Entry 9FAR (electron microscopy, 2.90 A resolution); this record covers chains H and L of the 3 polymer chains in the assembly.

[Chain H]
Molecule: Neuroligin-2
Organism: Homo sapiens
Reference sequence: Q8NFZ4 (NLGN2_HUMAN); numbering as in UniProt (aligned over 668-700)
Sequence (33 residues; each row starts with the number of its first residue):
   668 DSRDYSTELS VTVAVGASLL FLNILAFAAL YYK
Curated features (UniProtKB/Swiss-Prot):
  - region: Val678 to Tyr698 (Required for interaction with LHFPL4)

[Chain L]
Molecule: LHFPL tetraspan subfamily member 4 protein
Organism: Homo sapiens
Reference sequence: Q7Z7J7 (LHPL4_HUMAN); residue numbers follow UniProt; this construct covers 11-203
Sequence (193 residues; numbered 11 to 203; the number before each row is that of its first residue):
    11 YHEHYMRNSR AIGVLWAIFT ICFAIINVVV FIQPYWVGDS VSTPKPGYFG LFHYCVGSGL
    71 AGRELTCRGS FTDFSTIPSS AFKAAAFFVL LSMVLILGCI TCFSLFFFCN TATVYKICAW
   131 MQLLAALCLV LGCMIFPDGW DAETIRDMCG AKTGKYSLGD CSVRWAYILA IIGILNALIL
   191 SFLAFVLGNR QTD
Disulfide bonds: Cys65-Cys77, Cys109-Cys128, Cys159-Cys171
Small-molecule neighbours: phosphatidylglycerol (PGW; (1R)-2-{[(S)-{[(2S)-2,3-dihydroxypropyl]oxy}(hydroxy)phosphoryl]oxy}-1-[(hexadecanoyloxy)methyl]ethyl (9Z)-octadec-9-enoate): Arg20, Gly23, Val24, Ala27, Ile28, Ile31, Ile110, Phe113, Ser114, Phe116, Phe117, Phe118, Cys119, Thr121, Tyr125

[How chain H and chain L interact]
Contacting residue pairs (35; chain H residue first):
  Asp668(H) with Arg73(L), salt bridge
  Arg670(H) with Asp49(L), salt bridge; Ser50(L), hydrogen bond (side chain-backbone); Thr53(L); Pro56(L)
  Tyr672(H) with Asp49(L), hydrogen bond; Ser172(L); Arg174(L)
  Glu675(H) with Arg174(L), salt bridge; Trp175(L), hydrogen bond (side chain-backbone)
  Leu676(H) with Val173(L); Arg174(L); Trp175(L); Ile178(L)
  Thr679(H) with Trp175(L); Ile178(L); Leu179(L)
  Gly683(H) with Ile182(L)
  Leu686(H) with Ile36(L), hydrophobic
  Leu687(H) with Leu185(L), hydrophobic; Asn186(L)
  Leu689(H) with Phe29(L), hydrophobic
  Asn690(H) with Phe29(L); Asn186(L), hydrogen bond; Ile189(L); Leu190(L)
  Phe694(H) with Ile189(L); Phe192(L), hydrophobic; Leu193(L)
  Ala696(H) with Ile22(L), hydrophobic
  Leu697(H) with Ile22(L), hydrophobic; Leu193(L), hydrophobic; Val196(L), hydrophobic; Leu197(L), hydrophobic; Arg200(L), hydrogen bond (backbone-side chain)
Other interface residues (no listed pair), chain H (18 interface residues in all): Val680, Ile691, Ala693, Tyr698
Other interface residues (no listed pair), chain L (28 interface residues in all): Gly48, Val51, Lys55, Gly57

[Summary]
18 residues of chain H and 28 residues of chain L are in contact; the contacts include 5 hydrogen bonds and 3
salt bridges. Polar contacts include Asp668(H)-Arg73(L), Arg670(H)-Asp49(L) and Glu675(H)-Arg174(L). Bound to
chain L: phosphatidylglycerol.
Here chain H is Neuroligin-2 and chain L is LHFPL tetraspan subfamily member 4 protein, both from Homo
sapiens. Entry 9FAR (CryoEM structure of gamma2 subunit of GABA(A)R in complex with GARLH4, the TMD of
Neuroligin2 from ...) was determined by electron microscopy.
